Entry 6KPP (X-ray diffraction, 2.75 A resolution); this record covers chains A and E of the 6 polymer chains in the assembly.

Chain A:
Protein: Tubulin alpha-1B chain
Organism: Sus scrofa
UniProtKB: Q2XVP4 (TBA1B_PIG); numbering as in UniProt (aligned over 1-450)
Chain sequence (450 residues; each row starts with the number of its first residue):
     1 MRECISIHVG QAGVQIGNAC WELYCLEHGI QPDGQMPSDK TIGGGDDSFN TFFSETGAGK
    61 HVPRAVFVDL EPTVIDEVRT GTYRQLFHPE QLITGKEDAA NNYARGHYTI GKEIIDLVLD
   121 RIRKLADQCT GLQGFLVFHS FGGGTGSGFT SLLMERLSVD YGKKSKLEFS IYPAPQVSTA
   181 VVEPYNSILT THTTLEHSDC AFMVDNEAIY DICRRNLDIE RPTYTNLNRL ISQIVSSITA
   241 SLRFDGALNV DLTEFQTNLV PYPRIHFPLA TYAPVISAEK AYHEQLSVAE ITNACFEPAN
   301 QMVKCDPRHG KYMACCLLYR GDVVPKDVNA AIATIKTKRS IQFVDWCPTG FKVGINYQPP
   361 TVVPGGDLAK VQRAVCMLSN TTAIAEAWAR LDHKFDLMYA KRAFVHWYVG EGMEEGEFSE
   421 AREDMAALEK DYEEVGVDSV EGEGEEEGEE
Unresolved in the structure: 439-450
Ion coordination: Ca2+: Asp-39, Thr-41, Gly-44, Glu-55
Residues lining bound ligands:
  - DO6 ((6-methoxy-2-methyl-7-oxidanyl-1-benzofuran-3-yl)-(3,4,5-trimethoxyphenyl)methanone): Asn-101, Thr-179, Ala-180, Val-181
  - GTP (guanosine-5'-triphosphate): Gly-10, Gln-11, Ala-12, Gln-15, Ile-16, Asp-69, Asp-98, Ala-99, Ala-100, Asn-101, Ser-140, Gly-142, Gly-143, Gly-144, Thr-145, Gly-146, Ile-171, Pro-173, Val-177, Ser-178, Thr-179, Glu-183, Asn-206, Tyr-224, Leu-227, Asn-228, Ile-231
Swiss-Prot annotation at these positions:
  - motif: Met-1 to Cys-4 (MREC motif)
  - active site: Glu-254
  - binding site (GTP): Gly-10, Gln-11, Ala-12, Gln-15, Glu-71, Ala-99, Ser-140, Gly-143, Gly-144, Thr-145, Gly-146, Thr-179, Glu-183, Asn-206, Tyr-224, Asn-228, Leu-252
  - binding site (Mg(2+)): Glu-71
  - modified residue: Lys-40 (N6,N6,N6-trimethyllysine), Ser-48 (Phosphoserine), Ser-232 (Phosphoserine), Tyr-282 (3'-nitrotyrosine), Arg-339 (Omega-N-methylarginine), Ser-439 (Phosphoserine), Glu-443 (5-glutamyl polyglutamate), Glu-445 (5-glutamyl polyglutamate)
  - cross-link (Glycyl lysine isopeptide (Lys-Gly)): Lys-326 (interchain with G-Cter in ubiquitin), Lys-370 (interchain with G-Cter in ubiquitin)

Chain E:
Protein: Stathmin-4
Organism: Mus musculus
UniProtKB: P63042 (STMN4_MOUSE); residues 3-143 here correspond to UniProt positions 49-189 (UniProt number = residue number + 46)
Chain sequence (143 residues; each row starts with the number of its first residue):
     1 MADMEVIELN KCTSGQSFEV ILKPPSFDGV PEFNASLPRR RDPSLEEIQK KLEAAEERRK
    61 YQEAELLKHL AEKREHEREV IQKAIEENNN FIKMAKEKLA QKMESNKENR EAHLAAMLER
   121 LQEKDKHAEE VRKNKELKEE ASR
Unresolved in the structure: 1-3, 27-41, 142-143
Differences from the reference sequence: expression tag (1-2)

How chain A and chain E interact:
Pairs across the interface - 61 pairs, chain A then chain E:
  Tyr-108(A) with Lys-51(E); Ala-55(E), hydrophobic
  Thr-109(A) with Arg-59(E)
  Lys-112(A) with Glu-56(E), salt bridge
  Leu-152(A) with Leu-52(E), hydrophobic
  Glu-155(A) with Ile-48(E)
  Arg-156(A) with Leu-45(E); Ile-48(E); Gln-49(E)
  Ser-158(A) with Asp-42(E)
  Val-159(A) with Pro-43(E)
  Glu-196(A) with Asp-42(E)
  His-197(A) with Asp-42(E), salt bridge; Pro-43(E)
  Asp-245(A) with Cys-12(E); Ser-14(E)
  Ala-247(A) with Asn-10(E); Ser-17(E)
  Leu-248(A) with Ser-17(E)
  Pro-325(A) with Gln-16(E); Phe-18(E), hydrophobic
  Val-328(A) with Phe-18(E), hydrophobic
  Asn-329(A) with Met-4(E); Val-6(E); Phe-18(E); Val-20(E)
  Ile-332(A) with Val-20(E), hydrophobic
  Lys-336(A) with Leu-22(E); Lys-23(E)
  Asp-345(A) with Pro-25(E); Ser-26(E), hydrogen bond (backbone-backbone)
  Trp-346(A) with Pro-25(E)
  Cys-347(A) with Pro-25(E)
  Pro-348(A) with Lys-23(E); Pro-25(E)
  Thr-349(A) with Ile-21(E); Leu-22(E), hydrogen bond (backbone-backbone); Lys-23(E), hydrogen bond (backbone-backbone)
  Gly-350(A) with Val-20(E)
  Phe-351(A) with Glu-19(E); Val-20(E), hydrogen bond (backbone-backbone)
  Lys-352(A) with Phe-18(E); Glu-19(E)
  Val-353(A) with Ser-17(E); Phe-18(E), hydrogen bond (backbone-backbone)
  Gly-354(A) with Gln-16(E); Ser-17(E)
  Ile-355(A) with Gly-15(E); Gln-16(E), hydrogen bond (backbone-backbone)
  Asn-356(A) with Ser-14(E)
  Tyr-357(A) with Cys-12(E); Thr-13(E); Ser-14(E), hydrogen bond (backbone-backbone); Gly-15(E); Gln-16(E), hydrogen bond
  Val-409(A) with Gln-62(E)
  Gly-410(A) with Arg-59(E); Gln-62(E)
  Gly-412(A) with Ala-55(E); Arg-58(E), hydrogen bond (backbone-side chain)
  Glu-414(A) with Arg-58(E), salt bridge
Interface residues without a listed pair, chain A (39 interface residues in all): His-107, Ala-333, Glu-411, Met-413
Interface residues without a listed pair, chain E (32 interface residues in all): Pro-24, Ser-44, Glu-53

Overview:
The interface between chain A and chain E involves 39 residues on one side and 32 on the other, with 9
hydrogen bonds and 3 salt bridges. Among the polar pairs are Lys-112(A)/Glu-56(E), His-197(A)/Asp-42(E) and
Glu-414(A)/Arg-58(E). Ligands of chain A: GTP and compound DO6.
Here chain A is Tubulin alpha-1B chain (Sus scrofa) and chain E is Stathmin-4 (Mus musculus). Entry 6KPP
(BNC105 in complex with tubulin) was determined by X-ray diffraction.
